Entry 9MR7 (electron microscopy, 3.56 A resolution); this record covers chains G and H of the 12 polymer chains in the assembly.

== Chain G ==
Protein: hu1B7 Fab light chain
From: Mus musculus
Notes: antibody fragment or engineered binder
Sequence (213 residues; row label = number of the first residue in the row; note: 1 number in that range is skipped by the numbering (no residue carries it; nothing is unmodelled there)):
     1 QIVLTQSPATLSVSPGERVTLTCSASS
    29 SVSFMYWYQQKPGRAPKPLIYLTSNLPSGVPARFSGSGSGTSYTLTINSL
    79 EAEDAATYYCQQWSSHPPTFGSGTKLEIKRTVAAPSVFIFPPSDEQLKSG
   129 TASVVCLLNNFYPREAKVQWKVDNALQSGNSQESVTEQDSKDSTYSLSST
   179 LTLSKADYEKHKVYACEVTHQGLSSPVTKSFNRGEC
Disordered / not traced: 1, 108-214
Cystine bridges: Cys-23/Cys-88

== Chain H ==
Protein: hu1B7 Fab heavy chain
From: Mus musculus
Notes: antibody fragment or engineered binder
Sequence (223 residues; numbered 1 to 218 plus 5 insertion-coded residues; the number before each row is that of its first residue; a row labelled like 82A-82C holds insertion residues (82A, then the next letters in order)):
     1 QVQLVQSGAEVKKPGASVKVSCKASGYKFTSYWMHWVRQAPGQGLEWIGN
    51 IF
   52A P
    53 GSGSTNYAQKFQGRVTLTVDTSTSTAYMEL
82A-82C SSL
    83 RSEDTAVYYCTRWLSGAY
  100A F
   101 DYWGQGTTVTVSSASTKGPSVFPLAPSSKSTSGGTAALGCLVKDYFPEPV
   151 TVSWNSGALTSGVHTFPAVLQSSGLYSLSSVVTVPSSSLGTQTYICNVNH
   201 KPSNTKVDKRVEPKSCDK
Disordered / not traced: 1, 112-218
Cystine bridges: Cys-22/Cys-92

== Interface between chain G and chain H ==
Pairs across the interface (19; chain G residue first):
  Tyr-34(G) / Ala-99(H)
  Tyr-36(G) / Phe-100A(H)
  Gln-38(G) / Gln-39(H)
  Arg-42(G) / Tyr-91(H)
  Ala-43(G) / Trp-103(H)  hydrophobic
  Ala-43(G) / Gly-104(H)
  Pro-44(G) / Trp-103(H)  hydrogen bond (backbone-side chain)
  Pro-46(G) / Tyr-100(H)  hydrophobic
  Pro-46(G) / Phe-100A(H)
  Pro-46(G) / Asp-101(H)
  Tyr-49(G) / Tyr-100(H)  hydrophobic
  Pro-55(G) / Tyr-100(H)
  Tyr-87(G) / Gln-39(H)
  Tyr-87(G) / Leu-45(H)  hydrophobic
  Gln-89(G) / Phe-100A(H)
  Trp-91(G) / His-35(H)
  His-94(G) / Trp-47(H)
  Pro-96(G) / Trp-47(H)
  Phe-98(G) / Leu-45(H)  hydrophobic
Other interface residues (no listed pair), chain G (18 interface residues in all): Ser-56, Pro-95, Ser-100
Other interface residues (no listed pair), chain H (14 interface residues in all): Gly-44, Asn-50, Trp-95

== Overview ==
Chain G and chain H form an interface of 18 and 14 residues respectively; the contacts include 1 hydrogen
bond. The hydrogen-bonded pair is Pro-44(G)/Trp-103(H).
Here chain G is hu1B7 Fab light chain and chain H is hu1B7 Fab heavy chain, both from Mus musculus. Entry 9MR7
(Genetiocally detoxified pertussis toxin in complex with hu1B7 Fab and hu11E6 Fab) was determined by electron
microscopy.
